4Y6Z - chains S and T of the 34 polymer chains in the assembly; structure by X-ray diffraction, 2.70 A resolution.

== Chain S ==
Name: Proteasome subunit alpha type-6
From: Saccharomyces cerevisiae (strain ATCC 204508 / S288c)
Notes: EC 3.4.25.1
Reference sequence: P40302 (PSA6_YEAST); residues 0-233 here correspond to UniProt positions 1-234 (UniProt number = residue number + 1)
Amino-acid sequence (234 residues; numbered 0 to 233; the number before each row is that of its first residue; numbering starts at 0):
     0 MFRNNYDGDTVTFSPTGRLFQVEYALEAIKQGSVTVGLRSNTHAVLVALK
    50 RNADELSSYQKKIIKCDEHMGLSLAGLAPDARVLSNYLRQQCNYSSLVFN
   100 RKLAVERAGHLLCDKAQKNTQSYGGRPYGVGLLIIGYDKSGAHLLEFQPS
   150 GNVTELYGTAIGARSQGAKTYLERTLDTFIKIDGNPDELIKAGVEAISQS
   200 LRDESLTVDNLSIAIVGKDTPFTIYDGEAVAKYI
Unresolved in the structure: 0-2
Curated features (UniProtKB/Swiss-Prot):
  - modified residue: Ser13 (Phosphoserine)
  - cross-link: Lys190 (Glycyl lysine isopeptide (Lys-Gly) (interchain with G-Cter in ubiquitin))

== Chain T ==
Name: Probable proteasome subunit alpha type-7
From: Saccharomyces cerevisiae (strain ATCC 204508 / S288c)
Notes: EC 3.4.25.1
Reference sequence: P21242 (PSA7_YEAST); residues -3 to 284 here correspond to UniProt positions 1-288 (UniProt number = residue number + 4)
Amino-acid sequence (288 residues; row label = number of the first residue in the row; numbers below 1 keep their minus sign (Met-3 is residue -3)):
    -3 MTSIGTGYDLSNSVFSPDGRNFQVEYAVKAVENGTTSIGIKCNDGVVFAV
    47 EKLITSKLLVPQKNVKIQVVDRHIGCVYSGLIPDGRHLVNRGREEAASFK
    97 KLYKTPIPIPAFADRLGQYVQAHTLYNSVRPFGVSTIFGGVDKNGAHLYM
   147 LEPSGSYWGYKGAATGKGRQSAKAELEKLVDHHPEGLSAREAVKQAAKII
   197 YLAHEDNKEKDFELEISWCSLSETNGLHKFVKGDLLQEAIDFAQKEINGD
   247 DDEDEDDSDNVMSSDDENAPVATNANATTDQEGDIHLE
Unresolved in the structure: -3 to 1, 245-284
Curated features (UniProtKB/Swiss-Prot):
  - modified residue: Thr-2 (N-acetylthreonine)

== Chain S / chain T interface ==
Pairs across the interface (63):
  Asn4(S) - Leu6(T)
  Tyr5(S) - Asp5(T)  hydrogen bond
  Tyr5(S) - Leu6(T)  hydrophobic
  Thr9(S) - Arg126(T)
  Val10(S) - Gln19(T)
  Val10(S) - Asn123(T)
  Val10(S) - Ser124(T)
  Val10(S) - Val125(T)
  Val10(S) - Arg126(T)
  Thr11(S) - Leu6(T)
  Thr11(S) - Gln19(T)
  Phe12(S) - Gln19(T)
  Phe12(S) - Tyr22(T)
  Phe12(S) - Ala23(T)  hydrophobic
  Phe12(S) - Arg126(T)
  Phe12(S) - Pro127(T)
  Ser13(S) - Tyr22(T)
  Pro14(S) - Tyr22(T)  hydrophobic
  Pro14(S) - Lys25(T)
  Thr15(S) - Lys25(T)
  Gly16(S) - Tyr22(T)
  Gly16(S) - Lys25(T)
  Gly16(S) - Ala26(T)
  Leu18(S) - Leu77(T)  hydrophobic
  Leu18(S) - Arg126(T)
  His109(S) - Arg82(T)
  Cys112(S) - Arg82(T)
  Asp113(S) - Arg82(T)  salt bridge
  Asp113(S) - Asn86(T)
  Gln116(S) - Pro79(T)
  Gln116(S) - Asp80(T)
  Gln116(S) - His83(T)  hydrogen bond
  Thr119(S) - Arg126(T)  hydrogen bond (backbone-side chain)
  Gln120(S) - His119(T)
  Gln120(S) - Val125(T)
  Gln120(S) - Arg126(T)  hydrogen bond (backbone-backbone)
  Gln120(S) - Pro127(T)
  Gln120(S) - Phe128(T)
  Ser121(S) - Ser124(T)
  Tyr122(S) - Ser124(T)  hydrogen bond (backbone-backbone)
  Ser149(S) - Pro79(T)
  Gly150(S) - Pro79(T)
  Asn151(S) - Ile78(T)
  Asn151(S) - Pro79(T)
  Thr153(S) - Leu55(T)
  Thr153(S) - Asn60(T)
  Glu154(S) - Val56(T)
  Glu154(S) - Lys59(T)
  Glu154(S) - Asn60(T)  hydrogen bond (backbone-side chain)
  Leu155(S) - Leu54(T)
  Leu155(S) - Leu55(T)  hydrophobic
  Leu155(S) - Val56(T)
  Tyr156(S) - Leu54(T)  hydrogen bond (backbone-backbone)
  Tyr156(S) - Leu55(T)
  Tyr156(S) - Val56(T)
  Tyr156(S) - Pro57(T)
  Gly157(S) - Leu54(T)
  Lys168(S) - Leu54(T)
  Leu171(S) - Leu54(T)
  Glu172(S) - Ser52(T)  hydrogen bond
  Glu172(S) - Lys53(T)  hydrogen bond (side chain-backbone)
  Glu172(S) - Leu54(T)
  Leu175(S) - Lys53(T)
Other interface residues (no listed pair), chain S (36 interface residues in all): Arg38, Glu105, Lys117, His142, Val152
Other interface residues (no listed pair), chain T (30 interface residues in all): Gly129

== Overview ==
The interface between chain S and chain T involves 36 residues on one side and 30 on the other, with 9
hydrogen bonds and 1 salt bridge. Among the polar pairs are Asp113(S)-Arg82(T), Tyr5(S)-Asp5(T) and
Gln116(S)-His83(T).
Chain S is Proteasome subunit alpha type-6 and chain T is Probable proteasome subunit alpha type-7, both from
Saccharomyces cerevisiae (strain ATCC 204508 / S288c); the structure, Yeast 20S proteasome in complex with
Ac-PAL-ep, was determined by X-ray diffraction (same publication as 4Y69, 4Y6A, 4Y6V, 4Y70, 4Y74, 4Y75 and 34
further entries).
